6OP6 - chain A; structure by X-ray diffraction, 1.25 A resolution.

# Chain A
Protein: Metallo-beta-lactamase VIM-20
Source organism: Enterobacter cloacae
UniProt: A0A344X7M2 (A0A344X7M2_ENTCL); residues 27-266 here = UniProt positions 27-266
Sequence (243 residues; row label = number of the first residue in the row):
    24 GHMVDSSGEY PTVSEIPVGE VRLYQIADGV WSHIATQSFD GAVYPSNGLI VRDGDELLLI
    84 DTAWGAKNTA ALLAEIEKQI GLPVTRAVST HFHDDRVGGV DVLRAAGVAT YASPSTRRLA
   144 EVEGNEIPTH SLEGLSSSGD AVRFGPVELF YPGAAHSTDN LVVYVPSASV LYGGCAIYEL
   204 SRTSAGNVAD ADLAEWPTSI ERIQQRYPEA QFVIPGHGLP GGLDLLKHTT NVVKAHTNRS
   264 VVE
Not modelled in the structure: 24-31
Sequence notes: expression tag (24-26)
Bound ions: Zn2+ site 1: His114, His116, His179; Zn2+ site 2: Asp118, Cys198, His240; Zn2+ site 3: His153, His251, Glu266
What the authors report for this chain:
  - Zn2+ coordination: His114, His116, Asp118, His153, His179, Cys198, His240, His251, Glu266
  - contacts within the chain: Glu171-Arg229 (salt bridge)
  - conformationally variable residues (order/disorder transition): Arg262 to Glu266

# In short
The Zn2+ site 1 is built by His114, His116 and His179. Asp118, Cys198 and His240 form the Zn2+ site 2. From
the paper: Zn2+ coordination by His114, His116 and Asp118 among others; conformational variability at Arg262.
Chain A is Metallo-beta-lactamase VIM-20 (Enterobacter cloacae); the structure, Structure of VIM-20 in the
reduced state, was determined by X-ray diffraction (same publication as 6OP7).
